9MSF - chains M and U of the 16 polymer chains in the assembly; structure by electron microscopy, 2.60 A resolution.

[Chain M]
Molecule: RNA polymerase sigma-54 factor
Organism: Escherichia coli
UniProt: P24255 (RP54_ECOLI); numbering as in UniProt (aligned over 1-477)
Chain sequence (477 residues; row label = number of the first residue in the row):
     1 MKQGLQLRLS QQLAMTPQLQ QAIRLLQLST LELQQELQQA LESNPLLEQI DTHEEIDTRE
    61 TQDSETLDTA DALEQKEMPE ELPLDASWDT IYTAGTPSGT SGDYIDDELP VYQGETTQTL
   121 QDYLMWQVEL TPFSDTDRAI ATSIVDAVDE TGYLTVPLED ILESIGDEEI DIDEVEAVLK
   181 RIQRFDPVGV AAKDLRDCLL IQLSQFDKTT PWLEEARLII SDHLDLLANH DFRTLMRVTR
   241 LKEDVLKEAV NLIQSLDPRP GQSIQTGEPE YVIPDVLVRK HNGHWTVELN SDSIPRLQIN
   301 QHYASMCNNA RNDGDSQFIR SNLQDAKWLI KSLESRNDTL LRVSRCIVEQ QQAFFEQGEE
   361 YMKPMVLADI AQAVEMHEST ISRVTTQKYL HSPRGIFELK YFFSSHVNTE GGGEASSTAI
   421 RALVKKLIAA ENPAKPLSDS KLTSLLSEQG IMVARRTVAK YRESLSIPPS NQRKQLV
Disordered / not traced: 1, 57-111
Curated features (UniProtKB/Swiss-Prot):
  - DNA-binding region: Val366 to Thr385 (H-T-H motif)
  - motif: Ala454 to Arg462 (RPON box)
From the paper describing this entry:
  - conformationally variable residues (register shift): Met1 to Leu13, Pro17

[Chain U]
Molecule: dhsU (-60 to +30) non-template strand
Sequence (90 nucleotides; each row starts with the number of its first residue):
     1 CGCAAGTTCC TTAGAATTTC AGTGTCCAGA AATTGGCACG AAAATTGCAA TAAATACAAC
    61 GAACAAAAAT GGAGGTAAGA GTATGGGTGG
Disordered / not traced: 1-25, 60-90

[Interface between chain M and chain U]
Pairs across the interface - 30 pairs, chain M then chain U:
  Thr16(M) - DT51(U)  phosphate contact
  Thr16(M) - DA52(U)  phosphate contact
  Pro17(M) - DA50(U)  phosphate contact
  Pro17(M) - DT51(U)  phosphate contact
  Gln18(M) - DA50(U)  base contact
  Leu19(M) - DA49(U)  sugar contact
  Gln20(M) - DC48(U)  sugar contact
  Gln20(M) - DA49(U)  hydrogen bond to the base
  Gln21(M) - DA50(U)  base contact
  Val366(M) - DA44(U)  phosphate contact
  Leu367(M) - DA44(U)  hydrogen bond to the phosphate
  Ser379(M) - DT46(U)  base contact
  Ser382(M) - DT45(U)  hydrogen bond to the phosphate
  Arg383(M) - DT46(U)  base contact
  Arg383(M) - DG47(U)  hydrogen bond to the base
  Arg383(M) - DC48(U)  base contact
  Lys400(M) - DT45(U)  phosphate contact
  Ser438(M) - DT33(U)  hydrogen bond to the phosphate
  Asp439(M) - DT34(U)  phosphate contact
  Ser440(M) - DT33(U)  hydrogen bond to the phosphate
  Arg455(M) - DT34(U)  base contact
  Arg455(M) - DG35(U)  hydrogen bond to the base
  Arg456(M) - DG35(U)  base contact
  Arg456(M) - DG36(U)  hydrogen bond to the base
  Arg456(M) - DC37(U)  base contact
  Arg462(M) - DG35(U)  salt bridge to the phosphate
  Glu463(M) - DG35(U)  phosphate contact
  Pro469(M) - DT34(U)  phosphate contact
  Pro469(M) - DG35(U)  phosphate contact
  Ser470(M) - DT34(U)  hydrogen bond to the phosphate
Interface residues without a listed pair, chain M (25 interface residues in all): Met15, Gln27, Glu378, Phe403
Interface residues without a listed pair, chain U (15 interface residues in all): DA43

[Overview]
25 residues of chain M and 15 residues of chain U are in contact; the contacts include 9 hydrogen bonds and 1
salt bridge. Among the polar pairs are Gln20(M)-DA49(U), Arg383(M)-DG47(U) and Arg455(M)-DG35(U). The paper
reports conformational variability at Met1(M) and Pro17(M).
Here chain M is RNA polymerase sigma-54 factor (Escherichia coli) and chain U is dhsU (-60 to +30)
non-template strand. Entry 9MSF (de novo SigN RNA polymerase transcription initiation intermediate with
post-catalytic bEBP state (RPi1 closed ring)) was determined by electron microscopy, deposited together with
9MSE, 9MSG, 9MSH and 9MSJ.
